5K67 - chain A; structure by X-ray diffraction, 1.70 A resolution.

Chain A:
Molecule: Streptavidin
Organism: Streptomyces avidinii
UniProtKB: P22629 (SAV_STRAV); residues 14-159 here correspond to UniProt positions 38-183 (UniProt number = residue number + 24)
Amino-acid sequence (159 residues; row label = number of the first residue in the row):
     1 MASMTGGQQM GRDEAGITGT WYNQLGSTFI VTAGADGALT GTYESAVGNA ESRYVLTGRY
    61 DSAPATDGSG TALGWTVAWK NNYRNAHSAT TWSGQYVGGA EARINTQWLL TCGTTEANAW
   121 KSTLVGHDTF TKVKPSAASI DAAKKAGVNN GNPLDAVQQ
Not modelled in the structure: 1-11, 135-159
Construct notes: initiating methionine (1); expression tag (2-13); conflict Cys112 (Ser136 in P22629)
Ion coordination: [CuII(biot-pr-dpea)]2+ near Cys112 (its only coordinating residue here)
Ligand contacts: SI4 ([CuII(biot-pr-dpea)]2+): Asn23, Leu25, Ser27, Tyr43, Ser45, Val47, Gly48, Asn49, Ala50, Trp79, Ala86, Ser88, Thr90, Trp92, Trp108, Leu110, Cys112, Thr114, Trp120, Lys121, Ser122, Leu124, Asp128
Curated features (UniProtKB/Swiss-Prot):
  - motif: Arg59 to Asp61 (Cell attachment site)
  - binding site (biotin): Tyr43, Tyr54, Trp92, Trp108, Trp120
What the authors report for this chain:
  - SI4 coordination: Cys112
  - binding site for SI4: Thr114, Leu124

Summary:
Chain A binds compound SI4. UniProt lists 5 biotin-binding residues. From the paper: a binding site for SI4 at
Thr114 and Leu124; SI4 coordination by Cys112.
Chain A is Streptavidin (Streptomyces avidinii); the structure, Designed Artificial Cupredoxins, was
determined by X-ray diffraction, deposited together with 5WBC, 5K68 and 5L3Y.
